PDB entry 1ZQD | X-ray diffraction, 3.50 A resolution | chains T and A of the 3 polymer chains in the assembly

Chain T:
Molecule: 8-nt DNA strand
Sequence (8 nucleotides; row label = number of the first residue in the row):
     1 CATTAGAA

Chain A:
Name: Protein (DNA polymerase beta (e.c.2.7.7.7))
From: Homo sapiens
UniProtKB: P06746 (DPOB_HUMAN); residues 2-335 here correspond to UniProt positions 1-334 (UniProt number = residue number - 1)
Chain sequence (335 residues; each row starts with the number of its first residue):
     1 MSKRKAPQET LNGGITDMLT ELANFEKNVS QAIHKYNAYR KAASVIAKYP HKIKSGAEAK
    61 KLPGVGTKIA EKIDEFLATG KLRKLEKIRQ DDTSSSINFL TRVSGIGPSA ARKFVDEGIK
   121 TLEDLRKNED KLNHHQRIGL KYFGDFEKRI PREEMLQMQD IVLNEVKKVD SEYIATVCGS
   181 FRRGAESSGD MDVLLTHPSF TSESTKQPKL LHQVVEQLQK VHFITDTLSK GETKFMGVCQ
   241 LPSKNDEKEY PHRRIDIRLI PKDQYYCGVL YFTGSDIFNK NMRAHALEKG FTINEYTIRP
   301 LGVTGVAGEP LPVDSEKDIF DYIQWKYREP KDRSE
Disordered / not traced: 1-8
UniProt features mapped onto this chain:
  - binding site (K(+)): Lys-61
  - binding site (Na(+)): Lys-61
Metal / ion sites: Ca2+ site 1: Lys-60, Leu-62, Val-65; Ca2+ site 2: Thr-101, Val-103, Ile-106 (shared with 1 residue of chain P)

How chain T and chain A interact:
Contacting residue pairs (13; chain T residue first):
  DA2(T) / Lys-234(A)  base contact
  DA2(T) / Tyr-296(A)  sugar contact
  DT3(T) / Thr-233(A)  phosphate contact
  DT3(T) / Lys-234(A)  hydrogen bond to the sugar
  DT4(T) / Ser-229(A)  phosphate contact
  DT4(T) / Lys-230(A)  phosphate contact
  DT4(T) / Gly-231(A)  phosphate contact
  DT4(T) / Glu-232(A)  hydrogen bond to the phosphate
  DT4(T) / Thr-233(A)  hydrogen bond to the phosphate
  DT4(T) / Lys-234(A)  hydrogen bond to the phosphate
  DA5(T) / Ser-229(A)  sugar contact
  DA5(T) / Lys-230(A)  phosphate contact
  DG6(T) / Asn-133(A)  hydrogen bond to the phosphate
Other interface residues (no listed pair), chain A (9 interface residues in all): His-134

Overview:
Chain T and chain A form an interface of 5 and 9 residues respectively; the contacts include 5 hydrogen bonds.
Polar contacts include DT3(T)/Lys-234(A), DT4(T)/Glu-232(A) and DT4(T)/Thr-233(A). Curated annotation
(UniProt) lists K+-binding residue Lys-61(A) and Na+-binding residue Lys-61(A) on chain A.
Chain T is an 8-nt DNA strand and chain A is Protein (DNA polymerase beta (e.c.2.7.7.7)) (Homo sapiens); the
structure, DNA polymerase beta (pol B) (e.c.2.7.7.7) complexed with seven base pairs of DNA; soaked in the
..., was determined by X-ray diffraction, deposited together with 1ZQA, 1ZQB, 1ZQC, 1ZQE, 1ZQG, 1ZQH and 28
further entries.
